PDB entry 4KQ1 | X-ray diffraction, 2.66 A resolution | chains A and D of the 4 polymer chains in the assembly

Chain A (and D):
Molecule: Gsy2p
From: Saccharomyces cerevisiae FostersO
Notes: EC 2.4.1.11; chain D of this document is another copy of the same molecule, construct and numbering; everything in this record applies to it too
Reference sequence: E7NKU1 (E7NKU1_YEASO); residue numbers follow UniProt; this construct covers 1-705
Sequence (724 residues; each row starts with the number of its first residue; numbers below 1 keep their minus sign (Met-18 is residue -18)):
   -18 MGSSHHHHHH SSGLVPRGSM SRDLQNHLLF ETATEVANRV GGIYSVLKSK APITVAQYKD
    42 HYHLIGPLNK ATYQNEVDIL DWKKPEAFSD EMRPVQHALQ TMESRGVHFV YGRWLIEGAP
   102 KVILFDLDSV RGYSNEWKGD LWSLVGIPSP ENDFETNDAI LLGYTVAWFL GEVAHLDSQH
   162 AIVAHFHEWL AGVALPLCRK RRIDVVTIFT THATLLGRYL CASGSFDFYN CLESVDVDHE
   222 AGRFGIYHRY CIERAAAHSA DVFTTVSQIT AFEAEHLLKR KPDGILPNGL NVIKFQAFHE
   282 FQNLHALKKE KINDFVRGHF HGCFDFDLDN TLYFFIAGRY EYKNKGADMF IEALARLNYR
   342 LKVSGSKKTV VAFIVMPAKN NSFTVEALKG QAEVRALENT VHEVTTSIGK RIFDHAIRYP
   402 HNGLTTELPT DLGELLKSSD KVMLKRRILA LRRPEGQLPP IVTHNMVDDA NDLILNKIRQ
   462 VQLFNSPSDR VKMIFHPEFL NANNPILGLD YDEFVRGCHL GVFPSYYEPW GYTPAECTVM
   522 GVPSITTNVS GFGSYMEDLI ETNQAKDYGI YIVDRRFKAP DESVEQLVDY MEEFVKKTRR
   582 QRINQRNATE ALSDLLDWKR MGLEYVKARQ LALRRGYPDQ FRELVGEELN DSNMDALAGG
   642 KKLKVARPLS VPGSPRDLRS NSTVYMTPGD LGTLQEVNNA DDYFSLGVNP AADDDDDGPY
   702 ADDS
Unresolved in the structure: -18 to 1, 640-705 (chain D: -18 to 1, 206-207, 640-705)
Sequence notes: initiating methionine (-18); expression tag (-17 to 0); engineered mutation Ala589 (Arg in E7NKU1), Ala592 (Arg in E7NKU1)
Ligand contacts:
  - 6-O-phosphono-alpha-D-glucopyranose (G6P): Gln283, Asn284, His286, Ala287, Lys290, His500, Arg580, Arg583, Ile584, Arg587
  - uridine-5'-monophosphate (U5P): Ala318, Gly319, Arg320, Lys326, Val356, Phe480, Leu481, Tyr492, Glu509, Gly512, Tyr513, Thr514, Glu517
From the paper describing this entry:
  - binding site for uridine-5'-monophosphate: Arg320, Lys326, Phe480, Leu481, Tyr492, Thr514, Glu517
  - catalytic residues: Arg199, Arg320, Lys326 (proposed by the authors, not directly observed)
  - catalytic residues: His193 (citing earlier work)

Interface between chain A and chain D:
Pairs across the interface (11; chain A residue first):
  Gln277(A) with Arg580(D); Arg581(D)
  Ala278(A) with Ile584(D), hydrophobic
  His280(A) with His280(D); Gln283(D)
  Gln283(A) with His280(D)
  Asn284(A) with Asn284(D), hydrogen bond
  Arg580(A) with Gln277(D)
  Arg581(A) with Lys275(D); Phe276(D), hydrogen bond (side chain-backbone); Gln277(D)
Also at the interface, not in a pair above, chain A (8 interface residues in all): Ile584
Also at the interface, not in a pair above, chain D (10 interface residues in all): Ala278

Summary:
Chain A and chain D form an interface of 8 and 10 residues respectively, with 2 hydrogen bonds. Polar pairs
include Asn284(A)-Asn284(D) and Arg581(A)-Phe276(D). Bound to chain A: uridine-5'-monophosphate and
6-O-phosphono-alpha-D-glucopyranose. From the paper: catalytic residues Arg199(A), Arg320(A) and Lys326(A)
among others; a binding site for uridine-5'-monophosphate at Arg320(A), Lys326(A) and Phe480(A) among others.
Chain A and chain D are both Gsy2p (Saccharomyces cerevisiae FostersO); the structure, Crystal structure of
yeast glycogen synthase in complex with uridine-5'-monophosphate, was determined by X-ray diffraction together
with 4KQ2 and 4KQM from the same study.
